Entry 8CQ3 (X-ray diffraction, 1.55 A resolution); this record covers chain A.

Chain A:
Protein: chorismate mutase
Source organism: Aequoribacter fuscus
UniProt: A0A7Z2NRM1 (A0A7Z2NRM1_9GAMM); numbering as in UniProt (aligned over 1-416)
Chain sequence (424 residues; each row starts with the number of its first residue):
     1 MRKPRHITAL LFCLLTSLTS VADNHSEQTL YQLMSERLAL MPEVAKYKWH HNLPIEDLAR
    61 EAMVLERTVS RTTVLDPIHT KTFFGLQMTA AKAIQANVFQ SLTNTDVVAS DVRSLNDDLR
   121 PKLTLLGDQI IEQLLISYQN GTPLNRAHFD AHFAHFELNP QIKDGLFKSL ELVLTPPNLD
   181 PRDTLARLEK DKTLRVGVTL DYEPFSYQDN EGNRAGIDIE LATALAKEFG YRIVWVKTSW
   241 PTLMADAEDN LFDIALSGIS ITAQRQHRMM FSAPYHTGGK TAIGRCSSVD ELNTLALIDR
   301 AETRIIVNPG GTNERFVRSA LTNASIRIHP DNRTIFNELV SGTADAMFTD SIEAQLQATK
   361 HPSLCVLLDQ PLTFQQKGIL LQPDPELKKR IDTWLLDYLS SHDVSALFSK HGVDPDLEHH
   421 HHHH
Disordered / not traced: 1-23, 177-180, 417-424
Sequence notes: expression tag (417-424)
Disulfides: C286-C365
Reported in the primary citation:
  - mutagenesis - K48A, E353Q: abolished catalytic activity
  - catalytic residues: K48, E353

Summary:
The paper reports catalytic residues K48 and E353; K48A and E353Q abolish catalytic activity.
Chain A is chorismate mutase (Aequoribacter fuscus); the structure, Bifunctional chorismate
mutase/cyclohexadienyl dehydratase from Aequoribacter fuscus, was determined by X-ray diffraction together
with 8CQ4 and 8CQ6 from the same study.
